Entry 4YL5 (X-ray diffraction, 1.70 A resolution); this record covers chain A.

[Chain A]
Molecule: Putative phosphomethylpyrimidine kinase
Source organism: Acinetobacter baumannii IS-123
UniProtKB: J5A2R3 (J5A2R3_ACIBA); residues 10-263 here correspond to UniProt positions 2-255 (UniProt number = residue number - 8)
Amino-acid sequence (263 residues; each row starts with the number of its first residue):
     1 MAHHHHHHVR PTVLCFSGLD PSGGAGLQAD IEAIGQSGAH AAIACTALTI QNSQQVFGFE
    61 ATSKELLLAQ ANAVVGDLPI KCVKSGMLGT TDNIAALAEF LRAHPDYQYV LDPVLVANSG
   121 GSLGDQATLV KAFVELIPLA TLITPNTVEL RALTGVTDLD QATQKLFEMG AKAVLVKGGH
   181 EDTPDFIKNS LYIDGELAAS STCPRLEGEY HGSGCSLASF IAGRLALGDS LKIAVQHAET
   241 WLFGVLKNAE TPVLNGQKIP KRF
Disordered / not traced: 1-8, 205-214, 246-263
Cystine bridges: Cys203-Cys215
Differences from the reference sequence: expression tag (1-9)

[Summary]
Chain A is Putative phosphomethylpyrimidine kinase (Acinetobacter baumannii IS-123); the structure, Structure
of a putative phosphomethylpyrimidine kinase from Acinetobacter baumannii, was determined by X-ray diffraction
(same publication as 4YWR).
